Entry 8AJO (electron microscopy, 30.60 A resolution (very low resolution: no residue pairs are listed; an interface is given only as per-side residue counts)); this record covers chains B and C of the 3 polymer chains in the assembly.

[Chain B]
Name: DDB1- and CUL4-associated factor 12
From: Homo sapiens
Reference sequence: Q5T6F0 (DCA12_HUMAN); residues 1-453 here = UniProt positions 1-453
Chain sequence (477 residues; each row starts with the number of its first residue; numbers below 1 keep their minus sign (Met-23 is residue -23)):
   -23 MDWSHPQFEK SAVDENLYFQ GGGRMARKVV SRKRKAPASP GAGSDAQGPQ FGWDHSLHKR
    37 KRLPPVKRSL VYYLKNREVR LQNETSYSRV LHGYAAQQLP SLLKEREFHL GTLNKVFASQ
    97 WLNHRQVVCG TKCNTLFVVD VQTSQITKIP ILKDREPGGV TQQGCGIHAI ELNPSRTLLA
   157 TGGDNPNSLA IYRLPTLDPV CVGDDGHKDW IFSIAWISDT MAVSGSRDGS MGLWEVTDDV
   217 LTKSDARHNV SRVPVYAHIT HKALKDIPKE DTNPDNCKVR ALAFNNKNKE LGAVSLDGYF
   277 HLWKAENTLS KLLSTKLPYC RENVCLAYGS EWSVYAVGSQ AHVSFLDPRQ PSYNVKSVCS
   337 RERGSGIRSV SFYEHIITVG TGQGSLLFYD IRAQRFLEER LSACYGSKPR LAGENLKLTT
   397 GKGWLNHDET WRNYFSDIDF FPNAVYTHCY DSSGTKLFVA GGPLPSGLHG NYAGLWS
Disordered / not traced: -23 to 39, 135-140, 377-389
Differences from the reference sequence: initiating methionine (-23); expression tag (-22 to 0)
Curated features (UniProtKB/Swiss-Prot):
  - region: Met1 to Arg38 (Required for nuclear location and interaction with MOV10)
  - modified residue: Ser15 (Phosphoserine)
  - mutagenesis: Arg368 (R368A: Reduces association with DDB1)
What the authors report for this chain:
  - mutagenesis - K108A, H144A, R256A, R344A: abolished catalytic activity with T-complex protein 1 subunit epsilon (chain C)
  - mutagenesis - R203A: decreased catalytic activity with T-complex protein 1 subunit epsilon (chain C)

[Chain C]
Name: T-complex protein 1 subunit epsilon
From: Homo sapiens
Reference sequence: P48643 (TCPE_HUMAN); residue numbers follow UniProt; this construct covers 1-541
Chain sequence (565 residues; numbered -23 to 541; the number before each row is that of its first residue; numbers below 1 keep their minus sign (Met-23 is residue -23)):
   -23 MGSSHHHHHH SAVDENLYFQ GGGRMASMGT LAFDEYGRPF LIIKDQDRKS RLMGLEALKS
    37 HIMAAKAVAN TMRTSLGPNG LDKMMVDKDG DVTVTNDGAT ILSMMDVDHQ IAKLMVELSK
    97 SQDDEIGDGT TGVVVLAGAL LEEAEQLLDR GIHPIRIADG YEQAARVAIE HLDKISDSVL
   157 VDIKDTEPLI QTAKTTLGSK VVNSCHRQMA EIAVNAVLTV ADMERRDVDF ELIKVEGKVG
   217 GRLEDTKLIK GVIVDKDFSH PQMPKKVEDA KIAILTCPFE PPKPKTKHKL DVTSVEDYKA
   277 LQKYEKEKFE EMIQQIKETG ANLAICQWGF DDEANHLLLQ NNLPAVRWVG GPEIELIAIA
   337 TGGRIVPRFS ELTAEKLGFA GLVQEISFGT TKDKMLVIEQ CKNSRAVTIF IRGGNKMIIE
   397 EAKRSLHDAL CVIRNLIRDN RVVYGGGAAE ISCALAVSQE ADKCPTLEQY AMRAFADALE
   457 VIPMALSENS GMNPIQTMTE VRARQVKEMN PALGIDCLHK GTNDMKQQHV IETLIGKKQQ
   517 ISLATQMVRM ILKIDDIRKP GESEE
Disordered / not traced: -23 to 24
Differences from the reference sequence: initiating methionine (-23); expression tag (-22 to 0)
Curated features (UniProtKB/Swiss-Prot):
  - binding site (ADP): Gly53, Gly105, Thr106, Thr107, Ser175, Gly422, Asp492, Glu508, Lys513
  - binding site (ATP): Gly53, Thr106, Thr107, Gly422
  - binding site (Mg(2+)): Asp104
  - modified residue: Ala2 (N-acetylalanine), Ser26 (Phosphoserine), Ser346 (Phosphoserine), Ser539 (Phosphoserine)
  - cross-link (Glycyl lysine isopeptide (Lys-Gly)): Lys20 (interchain with G-Cter in SUMO2), Lys210 (interchain with G-Cter in SUMO2), Lys214 (interchain with G-Cter in SUMO2), Lys265 (interchain with G-Cter in SUMO2), Lys275 (interchain with G-Cter in SUMO2), Lys279 (interchain with G-Cter in SUMO2), Lys392 (interchain with G-Cter in SUMO2)
  - natural variant: His147 (H147R: In HSNSP), Lys176 (K176R: Found in a patient with severe developmental delay, intellectual disability, pyramidal and cerebellar signs, visual impairment, polymicrogyria and pontocerebellar hypoplasia ...)
What the authors report for this chain:
  - mutagenesis - R534A (IC50 = 395 +/- 68 nM), P536A (IC50 = 417 +/- 53 nM), E538A (IC50 = 571 +/- 103 nM): unchanged binding to DDB1- and CUL4-associated factor 12 (chain B)
  - mutagenesis - K535A (IC50 = 208 +/- 26 nM), G537A (IC50 = 100 +/- 11 nM), S539A (IC50 = 125 +/- 15 nM): increased binding to DDB1- and CUL4-associated factor 12 (chain B)

[Chain B / chain C interface]
At this resolution (31 A) residue pairs are not listed: 14 residues of chain B and 15 of chain C lie at the interface.
From the paper, about this interface:
  - hot spots on chain C (mutagenesis) - E540A (IC50 > 50 uM), E541A (15-fold): decreased binding to DDB1- and CUL4-associated factor 12 (chain B)

[Overview]
The interface between chain B and chain C involves 14 residues on one side and 15 on the other. From the
paper: K108A, H144A and R256A of chain B, among others, abolish catalytic activity with T-complex protein 1
subunit epsilon (chain C); K535A, G537A and S539A of chain C increase binding to DDB1- and CUL4-associated
factor 12 (chain B); 13 substitutions were tested in all.
Here chain B is DDB1- and CUL4-associated factor 12 and chain C is T-complex protein 1 subunit epsilon, both
from Homo sapiens. Entry 8AJO (Negative-stain electron microscopy structure of DDB1-DCAF12-CCT5) was
determined by electron microscopy together with 8AJM and 8AJN from the same study.
